PDB entry 4QPD | X-ray diffraction, 2.10 A resolution | chain A

== Chain A ==
Name: 10-formyltetrahydrofolate dehydrogenase
Source organism: Danio rerio
Notes: EC 1.5.1.6
UniProtKB: E3NZ06 (E3NZ06_DANRE); residue numbers follow UniProt; this construct covers 1-311
Amino-acid sequence (318 residues; each row starts with the number of its first residue):
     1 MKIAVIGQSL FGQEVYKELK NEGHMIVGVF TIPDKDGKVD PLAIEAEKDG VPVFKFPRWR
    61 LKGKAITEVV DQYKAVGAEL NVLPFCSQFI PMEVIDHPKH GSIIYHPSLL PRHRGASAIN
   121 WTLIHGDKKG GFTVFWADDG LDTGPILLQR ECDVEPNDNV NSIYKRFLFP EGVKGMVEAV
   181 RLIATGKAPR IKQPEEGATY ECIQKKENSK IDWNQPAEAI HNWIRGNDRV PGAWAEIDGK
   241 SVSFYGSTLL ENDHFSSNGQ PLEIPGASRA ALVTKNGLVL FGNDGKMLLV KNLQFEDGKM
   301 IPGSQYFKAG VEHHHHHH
Not modelled in the structure: 309-318
Sequence notes: expression tag (312-318)
Ligand contacts: (6S)-5,6,7,8-tetrahydrofolate (THG): L83, C86, S87, Q88, F89, I90, M92, I95, I104, G115, A116, F135, A137, D138, G140, L141, D142, T143, Y200, I203, K205
Reported in the primary citation:
  - binding site for (6S)-5,6,7,8-tetrahydrofolate: L83, C86, S87, Q88, F89, I90, M92, I95, I104, R114, A116, F135, A137, D138, G140, L141, D142, T143, G144, Y200, E201, I203, K205, H254, F255, S257, S268, R269, L272, F281, G282
  - conformationally variable residues (loop rearrangement, side-chain flip): C86 to I90, S108, D142, Y200
  - catalytic residues: H106, S108, D142 (proposed by the authors, not directly observed)
  - mutagenesis - F89A (about 85%), R114A, Y200A: decreased catalytic activity
  - mutagenesis - K205A: unchanged catalytic activity

== In short ==
Bound to chain A: (6S)-5,6,7,8-tetrahydrofolate. From the paper: catalytic residues H106, S108 and D142; F89A,
R114A and Y200A reduce catalytic activity.
Chain A is 10-formyltetrahydrofolate dehydrogenase (Danio rerio); the structure, Crystal structure of the
hydrolase domain of 10-formyltetrahydrofolate dehydrogenase (wild-type) complex with tetrahydrofolate, was
determined by X-ray diffraction, deposited together with 4QPC, 4R8V, 4TS4, 4TT8 and 4TTS.
